PDB entry 4UFL | X-ray diffraction, 2.40 A resolution | chain A

[Chain A]
Molecule: Galactocerebrosidase
From: Mus musculus
Notes: EC 3.2.1.46
UniProtKB: P54818 (GALC_MOUSE); residues 27-668 here correspond to UniProt positions 43-684 (UniProt number = residue number + 16)
Sequence (654 residues; each row starts with the number of its first residue):
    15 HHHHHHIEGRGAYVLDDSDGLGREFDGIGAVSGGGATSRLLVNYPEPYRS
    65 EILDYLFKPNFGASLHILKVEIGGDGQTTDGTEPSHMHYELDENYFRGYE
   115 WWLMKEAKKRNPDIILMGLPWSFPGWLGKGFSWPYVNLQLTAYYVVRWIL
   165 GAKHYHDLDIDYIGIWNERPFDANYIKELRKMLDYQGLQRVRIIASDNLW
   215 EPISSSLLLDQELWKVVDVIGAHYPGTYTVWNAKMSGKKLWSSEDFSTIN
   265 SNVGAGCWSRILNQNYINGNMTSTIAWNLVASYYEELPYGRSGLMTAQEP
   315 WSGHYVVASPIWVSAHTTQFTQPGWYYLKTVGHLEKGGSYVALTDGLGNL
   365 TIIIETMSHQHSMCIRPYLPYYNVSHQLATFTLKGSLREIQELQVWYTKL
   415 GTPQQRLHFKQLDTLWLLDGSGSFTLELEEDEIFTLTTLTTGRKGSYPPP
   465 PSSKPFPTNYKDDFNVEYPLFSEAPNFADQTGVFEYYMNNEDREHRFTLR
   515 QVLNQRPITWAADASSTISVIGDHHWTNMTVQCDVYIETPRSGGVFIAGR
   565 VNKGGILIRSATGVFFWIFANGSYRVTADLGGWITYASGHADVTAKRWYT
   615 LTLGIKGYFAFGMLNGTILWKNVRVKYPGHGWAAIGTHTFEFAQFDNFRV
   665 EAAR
Unresolved in the structure: 15-24, 416-418
Disulfide bonds: C271-C378
Covalently attached groups: N-acetylglucosamine (NAG) linked to N284, N363, N387, N542
Sequence notes: expression tag (15-26)
Ion coordination: Ca2+: D477, N479, F511, D660
Ligand contacts: deoxy-galacto-noeurostegine (DZX): G48, T92, T93, W135, N181, E182, Y238, E258, S261, W291, Y303, I379, R380, W524
Curated features (UniProtKB/Swiss-Prot):
  - active site: E182 (Proton donor/acceptor), E258 (Nucleophile)
  - binding site (substrate): T93, W135, N181, R380
  - glycosylation (N-linked (GlcNAc...) asparagine): N284, N363, N387, N542, N585, N629
Reported in the primary citation:
  - binding site for deoxy-galacto-noeurostegine: G48, T93, W135, E258, S261, R380, W524
  - conformationally variable residues (side-chain flip): W524
  - catalytic residues: E182, E258 (citing earlier work)
  - specificity-determining residues: W291 (citing earlier work)

[In short]
Ligands of chain A: deoxy-galacto-noeurostegine. N-acetylglucosamine is covalently linked to N284, N363, N387
and N542. Curated annotation (UniProt) lists active-site residues E182 and E258 and 4 substrate-binding
residues. The paper reports catalytic residues E182 and E258; a binding site for deoxy-galacto-noeurostegine
at G48, T93 and W135 among others.
Chain A is Galactocerebrosidase (Mus musculus); the structure, Mouse Galactocerebrosidase complexed with
deoxy-galacto-noeurostegine DGN, was determined by X-ray diffraction (same publication as 4UFM, 4UFH, 4UFI,
4UFJ and 4UFK).
